5N4G - chains H and L; structure by X-ray diffraction, 2.75 A resolution.

[Chain H]
Molecule: Heavy chain
From: Homo sapiens
Amino-acid sequence (257 residues; each row starts with the number of its first residue):
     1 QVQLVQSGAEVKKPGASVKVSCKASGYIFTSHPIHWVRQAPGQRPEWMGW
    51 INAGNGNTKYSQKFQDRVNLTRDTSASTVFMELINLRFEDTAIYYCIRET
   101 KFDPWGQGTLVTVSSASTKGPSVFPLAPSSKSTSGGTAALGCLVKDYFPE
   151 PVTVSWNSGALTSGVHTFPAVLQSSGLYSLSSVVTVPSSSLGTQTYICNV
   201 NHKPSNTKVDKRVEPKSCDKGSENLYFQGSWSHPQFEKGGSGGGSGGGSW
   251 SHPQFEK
Disordered / not traced: 217-257
Disulfide bonds: C22-C96, C142-C198

[Chain L]
Molecule: Light chain
From: Homo sapiens
Amino-acid sequence (219 residues; row label = number of the first residue in the row):
     1 EIVLTQSPLSLPVTLGQPASISCRSSQDLVYRDGITYLNWFQQRPGQSPR
    51 RLIYKVSNRDSGVPDRFSGSGSGTDFTLRISRVEAEDIGVYYCMQGTHWP
   101 ITFGQGTRLEIKRTVAAPSVFIFPPSDEQLKSGTASVVCLLNNFYPREAK
   151 VQWKVDNALQSGNSQESVTEQDSKDSTYSLSSTLTLSKADYEKHKVYACE
   201 VTHQGLSSPVTKSFNRGEC
Disordered / not traced: 217-219
Disulfide bonds: C23-C93, C139-C199

[Chain H / chain L interface]
Residue-residue contacts - 76 pairs, chain H then chain L:
  H35(H) with W99(L); I101(L)
  V37(H) with F103(L), hydrophobic
  Q39(H) with Y92(L), hydrogen bond
  R44(H) with V3(L); L4(L), hydrogen bond (side chain-backbone); T5(L); F103(L), hydrogen bond (side chain-backbone); G104(L); Q105(L)
  P45(H) with Y92(L), hydrophobic; F103(L); G104(L)
  W47(H) with W99(L), hydrophobic; P100(L), hydrophobic; I101(L)
  W50(H) with W99(L), hydrophobic
  K59(H) with W99(L)
  Y95(H) with Q43(L), hydrogen bond; S48(L)
  K101(H) with R51(L); D60(L), salt bridge; S61(L)
  F102(H) with F41(L), hydrophobic; M94(L), hydrophobic; I101(L), hydrophobic
  W105(H) with F41(L); S48(L); P49(L); F103(L), hydrophobic
  G106(H) with S48(L), hydrogen bond (backbone-side chain)
  Q107(H) with S48(L)
  F124(H) with S126(L); E128(L); Q129(L)
  P125(H) with S126(L); E128(L)
  L126(H) with F123(L), hydrophobic; V138(L), hydrophobic
  A127(H) with F123(L)
  K131(H) with F121(L); I122(L), hydrogen bond (backbone-backbone); K212(L); S213(L), hydrogen bond (side chain-backbone)
  S132(H) with F121(L); I122(L)
  T133(H) with F121(L); K212(L)
  S134(H) with F121(L)
  A139(H) with F121(L), hydrophobic; F123(L)
  L140(H) with F123(L), hydrophobic
  L143(H) with Q129(L); S136(L)
  K145(H) with Q129(L); S136(L)
  H166(H) with N142(L), hydrogen bond; N143(L), hydrogen bond; S179(L), hydrogen bond
  F168(H) with L140(L), hydrophobic; S167(L); T169(L); S179(L); L180(L); S181(L)
  P169(H) with S167(L), hydrogen bond (backbone-side chain); V168(L)
  V171(H) with Q165(L); E166(L); S167(L)
  L172(H) with Q165(L), hydrogen bond (backbone-side chain)
  Q173(H) with Q165(L)
  S181(H) with S181(L), hydrogen bond
  V183(H) with L140(L), hydrophobic
  T185(H) with N142(L)
  K211(H) with E128(L), salt bridge
Also at the interface, not in a pair above, chain H (41 interface residues in all): Q43, S61, E99, T137, T167
Also at the interface, not in a pair above, chain L (44 interface residues in all): Y54, S119, S132, T134, F214

[In short]
41 residues of chain H face 44 of chain L across their interface; the contacts include 13 hydrogen bonds and 2
salt bridges. Among the polar pairs are K101(H)-D60(L), K211(H)-E128(L) and Q39(H)-Y92(L).
Here chain H is Heavy chain and chain L is Light chain, both from Homo sapiens. Entry 5N4G (human Fab fragment
12E1 against NHBA from Neisseria meningitidis) was determined by X-ray diffraction together with 5N4J from the
same study.
